Entry 4Y8R (X-ray diffraction, 2.70 A resolution); this record covers chains I and Y of the 28 polymer chains in the assembly.

[Chain I]
Molecule: Proteasome subunit beta type-3
From: Saccharomyces cerevisiae S288c
Notes: EC 3.4.25.1
Reference sequence: P25451 (PSB3_YEAST); residues 0-204 here correspond to UniProt positions 1-205 (UniProt number = residue number + 1)
Chain sequence (205 residues; each row starts with the number of its first residue; numbering starts at 0):
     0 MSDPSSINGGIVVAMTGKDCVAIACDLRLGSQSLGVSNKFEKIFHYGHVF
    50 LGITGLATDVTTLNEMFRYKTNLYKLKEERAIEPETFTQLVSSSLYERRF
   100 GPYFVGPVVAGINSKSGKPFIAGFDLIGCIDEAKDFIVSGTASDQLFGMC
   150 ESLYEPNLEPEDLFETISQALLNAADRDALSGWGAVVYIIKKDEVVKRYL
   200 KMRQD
Not modelled in the structure: 0
Bound ions: Mg2+ site 1: Ala174, Asp177, Ser180; Mg2+ site 2: Asp204 (shared with Ala165(Y), Asp168(Y), Ser171(Y) of chain Y)
UniProt features mapped onto this chain:
  - modified residue: Ser30 (Phosphoserine)
  - cross-link: Lys69 (Glycyl lysine isopeptide (Lys-Gly) (interchain with G-Cter in ubiquitin))

[Chain Y]
Molecule: Proteasome subunit beta type-5
From: Saccharomyces cerevisiae S288c
Notes: EC 3.4.25.1
Reference sequence: P30656 (PSB5_YEAST); residues 1-212 here correspond to UniProt positions 76-287 (UniProt number = residue number + 75)
Chain sequence (212 residues; row label = number of the first residue in the row):
     1 TTTLAFRFQGGIIVAVDSRATAGNWVASQTVKKVIEINPFLLGTMAGGAA
    51 DCQFWETWLGSQCRLHELREKERISVAAASKILSNLVYQYKGAGLSMGTM
   101 ICGYTRKEGPTIYYVDSDGTRLKGDIFCVGSGQTFAYGVLDSNYKWDLSV
   151 EDALYLGKRSILAAAHRDAYSGGSVNLYHVTEDGWIYHGNHDVGELFWKV
   201 KEEEGSFNNVIG
Bound ions: Mg2+: Ala165, Asp168, Ser171 (shared with Asp204(I) of chain I)

[How chain I and chain Y interact]
Contacting residue pairs - 43 pairs, chain I then chain Y:
  Ser5(I) with Asn24(Y)
  Arg27(I) with Ala169(Y)
  Ser32(I) with Arg167(Y); Asp168(Y); Ala169(Y), hydrogen bond (backbone-backbone); Tyr170(Y)
  Leu33(I) with Phe135(Y), hydrophobic; Arg167(Y)
  Gly34(I) with Arg167(Y), hydrogen bond (backbone-side chain)
  Asn37(I) with Asn209(Y); Val210(Y)
  Lys38(I) with Asn209(Y), hydrogen bond (side chain-backbone)
  Gln144(I) with Trp25(Y)
  Asp175(I) with Gln29(Y), hydrogen bond (backbone-side chain)
  Arg176(I) with Trp25(Y); Val26(Y), hydrogen bond (side chain-backbone); Ala27(Y), hydrogen bond (side chain-backbone)
  Asp177(I) with Asn24(Y); Val26(Y)
  Ala178(I) with Asn24(Y), hydrogen bond (backbone-backbone); Val26(Y); Ala169(Y); Tyr170(Y), hydrophobic
  Leu179(I) with Asn24(Y); Ala169(Y), hydrophobic
  Trp182(I) with His166(Y), hydrogen bond (side chain-backbone)
  Lys200(I) with Trp198(Y); Gly212(Y), hydrogen bond (side chain-backbone)
  Met201(I) with Trp198(Y)
  Arg202(I) with Gly173(Y), hydrogen bond (side chain-backbone); Asp192(Y), salt bridge; Val193(Y); Gly194(Y)
  Gln203(I) with His166(Y), hydrogen bond (backbone-side chain); Phe197(Y); Trp198(Y); Val210(Y)
  Asp204(I) with Arg19(Y), salt bridge; Ala165(Y); Ser171(Y); Gly172(Y); Gly173(Y), hydrogen bond (side chain-backbone); Val193(Y)
Other interface residues (no listed pair), chain I (21 interface residues in all): Gln31, Val35
Other interface residues (no listed pair), chain Y (26 interface residues in all): Ser28, Ile211

[Overview]
The interface between chain I and chain Y involves 21 residues on one side and 26 on the other; the contacts
include 12 hydrogen bonds and 2 salt bridges. Polar contacts include Arg202(I)-Asp192(Y), Asp204(I)-Arg19(Y)
and Gly34(I)-Arg167(Y).
Here chain I is Proteasome subunit beta type-3 and chain Y is Proteasome subunit beta type-5, both from
Saccharomyces cerevisiae S288c. Entry 4Y8R (Yeast 20S proteasome beta2-H116D mutant) was determined by X-ray
diffraction (same publication as 4Y69, 4Y6A, 4Y6V, 4Y6Z, 4Y70, 4Y74 and 34 further entries).
